Entry 7X7Q (electron microscopy, 7.02 A resolution (low resolution: residue-level contacts below are approximate; hydrogen-bond / salt-bridge calls are withheld)); this record covers chains E and L of the 16 polymer chains in the assembly.

# Chain E
Protein: Holliday junction ATP-dependent DNA helicase RuvA
Organism: Pseudomonas aeruginosa PAO1
Notes: EC 3.6.4.12
UniProtKB: Q51425 (RUVA_PSEAE); numbering as in UniProt (aligned over 1-201)
Amino-acid sequence (201 residues; numbered 1 to 201; the number before each row is that of its first residue):
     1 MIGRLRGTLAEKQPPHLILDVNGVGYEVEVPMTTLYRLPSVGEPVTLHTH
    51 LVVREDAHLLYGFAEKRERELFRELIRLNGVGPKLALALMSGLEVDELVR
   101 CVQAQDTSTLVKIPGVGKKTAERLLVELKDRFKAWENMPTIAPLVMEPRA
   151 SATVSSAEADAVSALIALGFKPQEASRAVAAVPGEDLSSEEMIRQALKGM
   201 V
Unresolved in the structure: 136-201
What the authors report for this chain:
  - mutagenesis - E55A, D56A, E122K/V126A/D130K: decreased catalytic activity
  - mutagenesis - R54A: abolished catalytic activity

# Chain L
Molecule: 26-nt DNA strand
Sequence (26 nucleotides; each row starts with the number of its first residue):
    20 TAAATATAATATTTAATATTAATTTT

# Interface between chain E and chain L
Residue-residue contacts (6):
  Asn79(E) - DT32(L)
  Asn79(E) - DT33(L)
  Gly82(E) - DA34(L)
  Pro83(E) - DA34(L)
  Lys84(E) - DA34(L)
  Lys84(E) - DA35(L)
Other interface residues (no listed pair), chain E (5 interface residues in all): Leu78

# Overview
5 residues of chain E face 4 of chain L across their interface. The paper reports that E55A, D56A and
E122K/V126A/D130K of chain E reduce catalytic activity; R54A of chain E abolishes catalytic activity.
Here chain E is Holliday junction ATP-dependent DNA helicase RuvA (Pseudomonas aeruginosa PAO1) and chain L is
a 26-nt DNA strand. Entry 7X7Q (CryoEM structure of RuvA-RuvB-Holliday junction complex) was determined by
electron microscopy, deposited together with 7X7P, 7X5A and 7X5B.
